Entry 5W1S (X-ray diffraction, 3.81 A resolution); this record covers chains B and D of the 7 polymer chains in the assembly.

# Chain B
Molecule: DNA-directed RNA polymerase subunit alpha
Source organism: Escherichia coli (strain K12)
Notes: EC 2.7.7.6
Reference sequence: P0A7Z4 (RPOA_ECOLI); residue numbers follow UniProt; this construct covers 1-329
Chain sequence (329 residues; row label = number of the first residue in the row):
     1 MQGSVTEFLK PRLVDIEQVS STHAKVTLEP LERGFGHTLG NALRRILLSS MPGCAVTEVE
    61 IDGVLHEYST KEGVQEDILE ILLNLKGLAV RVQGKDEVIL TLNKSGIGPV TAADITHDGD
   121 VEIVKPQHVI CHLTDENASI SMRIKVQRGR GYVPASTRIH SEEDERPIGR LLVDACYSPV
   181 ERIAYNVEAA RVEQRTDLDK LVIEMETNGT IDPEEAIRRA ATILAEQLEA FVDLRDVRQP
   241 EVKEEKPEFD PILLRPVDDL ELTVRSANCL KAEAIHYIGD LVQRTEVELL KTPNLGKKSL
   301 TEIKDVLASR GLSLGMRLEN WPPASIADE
Not modelled in the structure: 1-5, 161-171, 234-329
Curated features (UniProtKB/Swiss-Prot):
  - region: Glu-162 to Glu-165 (Required for interaction with Crp at class II promoters)
  - modified residue: Arg-265 (ADP-ribosylarginine), Lys-297 (N6-acetyllysine), Lys-298 (N6-acetyllysine)

# Chain D
Molecule: DNA-directed RNA polymerase subunit beta'
Source organism: Escherichia coli (strain K12)
Notes: EC 2.7.7.6
Reference sequence: P0A8T7 (RPOC_ECOLI); numbering as in UniProt (aligned over 1-1407)
Chain sequence (1407 residues; each row starts with the number of its first residue):
     1 MKDLLKFLKA QTKTEEFDAI KIALASPDMI RSWSFGEVKK PETINYRTFK PERDGLFCAR
    61 IFGPVKDYEC LCGKYKRLKH RGVICEKCGV EVTQTKVRRE RMGHIELASP TAHIWFLKSL
   121 PSRIGLLLDM PLRDIERVLY FESYVVIEGG MTNLERQQIL TEEQYLDALE EFGDEFDAKM
   181 GAEAIQALLK SMDLEQECEQ LREELNETNS ETKRKKLTKR IKLLEAFVQS GNKPEWMILT
   241 VLPVLPPDLR PLVPLDGGRF ATSDLNDLYR RVINRNNRLK RLLDLAAPDI IVRNEKRMLQ
   301 EAVDALLDNG RRGRAITGSN KRPLKSLADM IKGKQGRFRQ NLLGKRVDYS GRSVITVGPY
   361 LRLHQCGLPK KMALELFKPF IYGKLELRGL ATTIKAAKKM VEREEAVVWD ILDEVIREHP
   421 VLLNRAPTLH RLGIQAFEPV LIEGKAIQLH PLVCAAYNAD FDGDQMAVHV PLTLEAQLEA
   481 RALMMSTNNI LSPANGEPII VPSQDVVLGL YYMTRDCVNA KGEGMVLTGP KEAERLYRSG
   541 LASLHARVKV RITEYEKDAN GELVAKTSLK DTTVGRAILW MIVPKGLPYS IVNQALGKKA
   601 ISKMLNTCYR ILGLKPTVIF ADQIMYTGFA YAARSGASVG IDDMVIPEKK HEIISEAEAE
   661 VAEIQEQFQS GLVTAGERYN KVIDIWAAAN DRVSKAMMDN LQTETVINRD GQEEKQVSFN
   721 SIYMMADSGA RGSAAQIRQL AGMRGLMAKP DGSIIETPIT ANFREGLNVL QYFISTHGAR
   781 KGLADTALKT ANSGYLTRRL VDVAQDLVVT EDDCGTHEGI MMTPVIEGGD VKEPLRDRVL
   841 GRVTAEDVLK PGTADILVPR NTLLHEQWCD LLEENSVDAV KVRSVVSCDT DFGVCAHCYG
   901 RDLARGHIIN KGEAIGVIAA QSIGEPGTQL TMRTFHIGGA ASRAAAESSI QVKNKGSIKL
   961 SNVKSVVNSS GKLVITSRNT ELKLIDEFGR TKESYKVPYG AVLAKGDGEQ VAGGETVANW
  1021 DPHTMPVITE VSGFVRFTDM IDGQTITRQT DELTGLSSLV VLDSAERTAG GKDLRPALKI
  1081 VDAQGNDVLI PGTDMPAQYF LPGKAIVQLE DGVQISSGDT LARIPQESGG TKDITGGLPR
  1141 VADLFEARRP KEPAILAEIS GIVSFGKETK GKRRLVITPV DGSDPYEEMI PKWRQLNVFE
  1201 GERVERGDVI SDGPEAPHDI LRLRGVHAVT RYIVNEVQDV YRLQGVKIND KHIEVIVRQM
  1261 LRKATIVNAG SSDFLEGEQV EYSRVKIANR ELEANGKVGA TYSRDLLGIT KASLATESFI
  1321 SAASFQETTR VLTEAAVAGK RDELRGLKEN VIVGRLIPAG TGYAYHQDRM RRRAAGEAPA
  1381 APQVTAEDAS ASLAELLNAG LGGSDNE
Not modelled in the structure: 1-7, 937-1132, 1377-1407
Bound ions: Zn2+ site 1: Cys-70, Cys-72, Cys-85, Cys-88; Mg2+: Asp-460, Asp-462, Asp-464 (shared with 1 residue of chain M); Zn2+ site 2: Cys-814, Cys-888, Cys-895, Cys-898
Curated features (UniProtKB/Swiss-Prot):
  - binding site (Zn(2+)): Cys-70, Cys-72, Cys-85, Cys-88, Cys-814, Cys-888, Cys-895, Cys-898
  - binding site (Mg(2+)): Asp-460, Asp-462, Asp-464
  - modified residue: Lys-983 (N6-acetyllysine)

# How chain B and chain D interact
Residue-residue contacts (29):
  Arg-44(B) / Arg-538(D)
  Leu-48(B) / Arg-535(D)
  Leu-48(B) / Arg-538(D)
  Glu-80(B) / Arg-551(D)  salt bridge
  Glu-80(B) / Leu-569(D)
  Leu-83(B) / Val-526(D)  hydrophobic
  Leu-83(B) / Leu-527(D)
  Asn-84(B) / Arg-551(D)  hydrogen bond
  Lys-86(B) / Val-526(D)  hydrogen bond (side chain-backbone)
  Lys-86(B) / Leu-527(D)
  Lys-86(B) / Glu-532(D)  salt bridge
  Tyr-152(B) / Glu-532(D)  hydrogen bond
  Tyr-152(B) / Arg-535(D)
  Tyr-152(B) / Leu-536(D)  hydrophobic
  Tyr-152(B) / Leu-541(D)
  Asp-174(B) / Met-525(D)
  Cys-176(B) / Arg-535(D)
  Val-180(B) / Arg-535(D)  hydrogen bond (backbone-side chain)
  Glu-181(B) / Lys-531(D)  salt bridge
  Glu-181(B) / Arg-535(D)  hydrogen bond (backbone-side chain)
  Arg-182(B) / Glu-534(D)  salt bridge
  Arg-182(B) / Met-581(D)  hydrogen bond
  Arg-191(B) / Trp-409(D)
  Arg-191(B) / Asp-410(D)  salt bridge
  Arg-191(B) / Asp-413(D)  salt bridge
  Glu-193(B) / Trp-409(D)
  Gln-194(B) / Ala-406(D)
  Thr-196(B) / Glu-443(D)  hydrogen bond
  Glu-206(B) / Lys-531(D)  salt bridge
Other interface residues (no listed pair), chain B (21 interface residues in all): Ser-49, Leu-79, Pro-154, Ile-183
Other interface residues (no listed pair), chain D (21 interface residues in all): Lys-370, Thr-528, Ser-539

# Summary
Chain B and chain D each contribute 21 residues to their interface, with 7 hydrogen bonds and 7 salt bridges.
Polar pairs include Glu-80(B)/Arg-551(D), Lys-86(B)/Glu-532(D) and Glu-181(B)/Lys-531(D). Curated annotation
(UniProt) lists 8 Zn2+-binding residues and 3 Mg2+-binding residues on chain D.
Chain B is DNA-directed RNA polymerase subunit alpha and chain D is DNA-directed RNA polymerase subunit beta',
both from Escherichia coli (strain K12); the structure, X-ray crystal structure of Escherichia coli RNA
polymerase and TraR complex, was determined by X-ray diffraction (same publication as 5VSW and 5W1T).
